Entry 8E3Y (electron microscopy, 2.30 A resolution); this record covers chains P and R of the 6 polymer chains in the assembly.

[Chain P]
Protein: Pituitary adenylate cyclase-activating polypeptide
UniProtKB: P18509 (PACA_HUMAN); residues 1-27 here correspond to UniProt positions 132-158 (UniProt number = residue number + 131)
Amino-acid sequence (27 residues; numbered 1 to 27; the number before each row is that of its first residue):
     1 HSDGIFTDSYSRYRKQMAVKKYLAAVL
UniProt features mapped onto this chain:
  - region: Val19 to Leu27 (Important for receptor binding)
  - modified residue: Leu27 (Leucine amide)
From the paper describing this entry:
  - mutagenesis - G4A: unchanged signaling with Vasoactive intestinal polypeptide receptor 1 (chain R)
  - mutagenesis - G4A: unchanged signaling in response to VPAC1R
  - mutagenesis - G4A (5-fold): decreased signaling

[Chain R]
Protein: Vasoactive intestinal polypeptide receptor 1
Source organism: Homo sapiens
UniProtKB: P32241 (VIPR1_HUMAN); residues 28-457 here = UniProt positions 28-457
Amino-acid sequence (462 residues; row label = number of the first residue in the row):
    15 DYKDDDDLEVLFQGPAARLQEECDYVQMIEVQHKQCLEEAQLENETIGCS
    65 KMWDNLTCWPATPRGQVVVLACPLIFKLFSSIQGRNVSRSCTDEGWTHLE
   115 PGPYPIACGLDDKAASLDEQQTMFYGSVKTGYTIGYGLSLATLLVATAIL
   165 SLFRKLHCTRNYIHMHLFISFILRAAAVFIKDLALFDSGESDQCSEGSVG
   215 CKAAMVFFQYCVMANFFWLLVEGLYLYTLLAVSFFSERKYFWGYILIGWG
   265 VPSTFTMVWTIARIHFEDYGCWDTINSSLWWIIKGPILTSILVNFILFIC
   315 IIRILLQKLRPPDIRKSDSSPYSRLARSTLLLIPLFGVHYIMFAFFPDNF
   365 KPEVKMVFELVVGSFQGFVVAILYCFLNGEVQAELRRKWRRWHLQGVLGW
   415 NPKYRHPSGGSNGATCSTQVSMLTRVSPGARRSSSFQAEVSLVPAGLEVL
   465 FQGPHHHHHHHH
Disordered / not traced: 15-35, 408-476
Construct notes: expression tag (15-27, 458-476); conflict Pro29 (Gln in P32241)
UniProt features mapped onto this chain:
  - glycosylation (N-linked (GlcNAc...) asparagine): Asn58, Asn69, Asn100, Asn290
  - mutagenesis: Tyr139 (Y139A: Decreased ADCYAP1/PACAP27 potency for VIPR1)
Disulfides: Cys50-Cys72, Cys63-Cys105, Cys86-Cys122, Cys215-Cys285
From the paper describing this entry:
  - contacts within the chain: Cys37-Cys208
  - mutagenesis - C37A: decreased signaling with Pituitary adenylate cyclase-activating polypeptide (chain P)
  - mutagenesis - C37A: decreased signaling in response to PACAP27
  - mutagenesis - C208A: decreased signaling

[Interface between chain P and chain R]
Residue-residue contacts (56; chain P residue first):
  His1(P) with Phe222(R); Gln223(R), hydrogen bond; Val226(R); Trp294(R); Ile297(R); Ile301(R)
  Ser2(P) with Lys369(R); Glu373(R), hydrogen bond; Leu374(R)
  Asp3(P) with Tyr150(R), hydrogen bond; Arg188(R), salt bridge; Phe222(R); Leu374(R)
  Gly4(P) with Phe222(R); Ile289(R); Trp294(R)
  Ile5(P) with Asp362(R); Lys369(R)
  Phe6(P) with Tyr139(R), hydrophobic; Val142(R), hydrophobic; Tyr146(R), hydrophobic; Met370(R), hydrophobic; Leu374(R), hydrophobic
  Thr7(P) with Lys195(R), hydrogen bond; Phe200(R)
  Asp8(P) with Asp287(R); Thr288(R); Ile289(R)
  Ser9(P) with Tyr139(R)
  Tyr10(P) with Tyr139(R), hydrophobic; Phe200(R), hydrophobic
  Ser11(P) with Asp287(R), hydrogen bond
  Arg12(P) with Thr288(R); Ile289(R), hydrogen bond (side chain-backbone); Asn290(R), hydrogen bond
  Tyr13(P) with Asp132(R), hydrogen bond (side chain-backbone); Gln135(R); Thr136(R), hydrogen bond; Tyr139(R), hydrophobic
  Arg14(P) with Phe200(R), hydrogen bond (side chain-backbone); Glu204(R)
  Lys15(P) with Glu36(R); Cys208(R)
  Gln16(P) with Phe93(R)
  Ala18(P) with Ser205(R)
  Val19(P) with Glu36(R); Phe93(R), hydrophobic
  Lys20(P) with Phe93(R); Gly123(R), hydrogen bond (side chain-backbone); Leu124(R); Lys127(R)
  Tyr22(P) with Val40(R)
  Leu23(P) with Ile89(R), hydrophobic; Phe90(R), hydrophobic; Phe93(R), hydrophobic
  Leu27(P) with Ile120(R), hydrophobic
Interface residues without a listed pair, chain P (25 interface residues in all): Met17, Ala24, Val26
Interface residues without a listed pair, chain R (44 interface residues in all): Ile43, Asn69, Leu70, Lys143, Val192, Phe230, Lys298
Interface features reported in the paper:
  - specific contacts: Ser11(P)-Asp287(R) (hydrogen bond), Arg12(P)-Asn290(R), Arg14(P)-Glu204(R), Lys15(P)-Asp287(R), Lys20(P)-Gly123(R)
  - interface residues, chain P: Ser2(P), Asp3(P), Thr7(P)
  - interface residues, chain P: Ile5(P), Phe6(P), Tyr13(P) (from molecular simulation)
  - interface residues, chain R: Glu36(R), Val40(R) (from molecular simulation)

[Summary]
25 residues of chain P and 44 residues of chain R are in contact; the contacts include 11 hydrogen bonds and 1
salt bridge. Polar pairs include Asp3(P)-Arg188(R), His1(P)-Gln223(R) and Ser2(P)-Glu373(R). The authors
report a hydrogen bond between Ser11(P) and Asp287(R); contacts between Arg12(P) and Asn290(R), Arg14(P) and
Glu204(R) and Lys15(P) and Asp287(R) among others. The paper reports that G4A of chain P reduces signaling;
interface residues Ser2(P), Asp3(P) and Glu36(R) among others; 3 substitutions were tested in all.
Chain P is Pituitary adenylate cyclase-activating polypeptide and chain R is Vasoactive intestinal polypeptide
receptor 1 (Homo sapiens); the structure, Cryo-EM structure of the VPAC1R-PACAP27-Gs complex, was determined
by electron microscopy, deposited together with 8E3X and 8E3Z.
